1QUH - chain A; structure by X-ray diffraction, 1.85 A resolution.

== Chain A ==
Protein: Protein (lysozyme)
From: Enterobacteria phage T4
Notes: EC 3.2.1.17
Reference sequence: P00720 (LYS_BPT4); residues 1-162 here = UniProt positions 1-162
Sequence (162 residues; row label = number of the first residue in the row):
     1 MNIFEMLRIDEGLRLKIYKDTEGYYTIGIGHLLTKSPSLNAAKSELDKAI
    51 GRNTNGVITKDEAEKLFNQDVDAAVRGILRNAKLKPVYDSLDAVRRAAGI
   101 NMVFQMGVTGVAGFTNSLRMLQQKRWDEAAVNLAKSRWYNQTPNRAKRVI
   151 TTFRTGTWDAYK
Differences from the reference sequence: engineered mutation Thr54 (Cys in P00720), Ala97 (Cys in P00720), Gly99 (Leu in P00720), Val108 (Glu in P00720)
Small-molecule neighbours: hexane-1,6-diol (HEZ): Ile3, Phe4, Asp72, Val75, Ile100

== In short ==
Ligands of chain A: hexane-1,6-diol.
Chain A is Protein (lysozyme) (Enterobacteria phage T4); the structure, L99G/E108V mutant of T4 lysozyme, was
determined by X-ray diffraction (same publication as 1QUD, 1QUG and 1QUO).
